5FL7 - chains A and G of the 19 polymer chains in the assembly; structure by X-ray diffraction, 3.50 A resolution.

Chain A:
Molecule: ATP synthase subunit alpha
Source organism: Yarrowia lipolytica
UniProt: Q6C326 (Q6C326_YARLI); residue numbers follow UniProt; this construct covers 1-536
Amino-acid sequence (536 residues; numbered 1 to 536; the number before each row is that of its first residue):
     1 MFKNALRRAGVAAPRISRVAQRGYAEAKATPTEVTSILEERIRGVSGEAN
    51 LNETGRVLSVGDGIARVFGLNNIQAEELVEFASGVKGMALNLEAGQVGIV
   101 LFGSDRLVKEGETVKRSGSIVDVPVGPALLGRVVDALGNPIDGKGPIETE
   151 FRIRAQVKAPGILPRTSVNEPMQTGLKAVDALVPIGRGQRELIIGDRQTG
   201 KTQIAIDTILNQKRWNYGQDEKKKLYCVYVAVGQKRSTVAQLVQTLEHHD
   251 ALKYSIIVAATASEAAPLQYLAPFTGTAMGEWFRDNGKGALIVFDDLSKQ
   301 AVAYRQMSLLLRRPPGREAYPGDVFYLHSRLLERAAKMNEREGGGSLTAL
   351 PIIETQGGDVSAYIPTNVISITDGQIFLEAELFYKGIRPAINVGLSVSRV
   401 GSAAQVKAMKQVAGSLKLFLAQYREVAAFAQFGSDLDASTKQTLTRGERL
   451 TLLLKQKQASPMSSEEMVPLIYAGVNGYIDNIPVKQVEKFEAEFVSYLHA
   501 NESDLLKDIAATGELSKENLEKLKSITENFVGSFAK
Not modelled in the structure: 1-48, 534-536
Bound ions: Mg2+: T202 (together with ATP)
Ligand contacts: ATP (adenosine-5'-triphosphate): R197, Q198, T199, G200, K201, T202, Q203, E354, F383, R388, P389, Q456, K457, Q458
Curated features (UniProtKB/Swiss-Prot):
  - binding site (ATP): G195 to T202
Reported in the primary citation:
  - binding site for ATP: T202

Chain G:
Molecule: ATP synthase subunit gamma chain, mitochondrial
Source organism: Yarrowia lipolytica
Notes: EC 3.6.1.34
UniProt: Q6C338 (Q6C338_YARLI); residues 1-293 here = UniProt positions 1-293
Amino-acid sequence (293 residues; each row starts with the number of its first residue):
     1 MFALRTAARPAARSVGATRNYATLREIEMRLKSIKNIEKITNTMKIVAST
    51 KLGKAQRAMATSKVYNEASEKVFENSETAVPENIEKRLWVVVSSDKGLCG
   101 SIHSQLARTVRRKLLDFESGEKLIDIVAVGEKIKAQLGRSNPEQMRLSFG
   151 GTGKEAPTFEEAAHIADEILALDTQYDDIEIVYNKVLSGISFEPIMKESY
   201 SAKAIEDAPKFGQYELEDDVVKNLADFSLANTIYAAMAEGHAAEISARRN
   251 AMDNASKNASDMINKYSILYNRTRQAVITNELVDIITGASSLE
Not modelled in the structure: 1-22, 117-119, 293

How chain A and chain G interact:
Residue-residue contacts (11):
  R312(A) - L292(G)
  G316(A) - L282(G)
  R317(A) - I278(G)
  A319(A) - I285(G)  hydrophobic
  E425(A) - K39(G)
  A428(A) - K39(G)
  F429(A) - T43(G)
  F429(A) - V47(G)  hydrophobic
  F432(A) - T43(G)
  D435(A) - T50(G)
  D435(A) - K51(G)
Other interface residues (no listed pair), chain A (12 interface residues in all): P315, R424, D437
Other interface residues (no listed pair), chain G (10 interface residues in all): M44

In short:
12 residues of chain A and 10 residues of chain G are in contact. Bound to chain A: ATP. From UniProt: 8
ATP-binding residues on chain A. From the paper: a binding site for ATP at T202(A).
Chain A is ATP synthase subunit alpha and chain G is ATP synthase subunit gamma chain, mitochondrial, both
from Yarrowia lipolytica; the structure, Structure of the F1c10 complex from Yarrowia lipolytica ATP synthase,
was determined by X-ray diffraction.
